PDB entry 4IDT | X-ray diffraction, 2.40 A resolution | chains A and B

== Chain A (and B) ==
Protein: Mitogen-activated protein kinase kinase kinase 14
Organism: Homo sapiens
Notes: EC 2.7.11.25; chain B of this document is another copy of the same molecule, construct and numbering; everything in this record applies to it too
UniProtKB: Q99558 (M3K14_HUMAN); residues 330-680 here = UniProt positions 330-680
Chain sequence (356 residues; row label = number of the first residue in the row):
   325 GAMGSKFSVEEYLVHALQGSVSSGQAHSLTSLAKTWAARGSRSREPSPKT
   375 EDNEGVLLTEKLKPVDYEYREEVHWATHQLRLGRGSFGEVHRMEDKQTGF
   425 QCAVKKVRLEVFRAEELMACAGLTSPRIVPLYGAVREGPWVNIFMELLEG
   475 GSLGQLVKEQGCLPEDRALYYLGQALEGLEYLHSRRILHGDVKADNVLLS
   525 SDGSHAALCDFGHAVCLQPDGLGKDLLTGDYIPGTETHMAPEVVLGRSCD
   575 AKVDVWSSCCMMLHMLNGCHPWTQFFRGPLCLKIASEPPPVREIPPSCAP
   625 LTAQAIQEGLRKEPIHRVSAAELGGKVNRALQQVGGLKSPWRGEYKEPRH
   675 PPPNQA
Unresolved in the structure: 325-332, 543-551, 676-680 (chain B: 325-333, 543-551, 678-680)
Differences from the reference sequence: expression tag (325-329); conflict Asp549 (Ser in Q99558)
UniProt features mapped onto this chain:
  - active site: Asp515 (Proton acceptor)
  - binding site (ATP): Leu406 to Val414, Lys429
  - modified residue: Thr559 (Phosphothreonine)
Ligand contacts: T28 (11-bromo-5,6,7,8-tetrahydropyrimido[4',5':3,4]cyclohepta[1,2-b]indol-2-amine): Leu406, Gly407, Arg408, Gly409, Val414, Ala427, Lys429, Met469, Glu470, Leu471, Leu472, Gly475, Ser476, Gln479, Asn520, Leu522, Cys533, Asp534

== How chain A and chain B interact ==
Residue-residue contacts - 43 pairs, chain A then chain B:
  Pro370(A) with Pro557(B), hydrophobic; Gly558(B); Glu560(B)
  Ser371(A) with Gly558(B), hydrogen bond (backbone-backbone); Thr559(B); Glu560(B), hydrogen bond (backbone-backbone)
  Pro372(A) with Glu560(B)
  Lys373(A) with His594(B); Thr597(B)
  Glu375(A) with Arg408(B), salt bridge
  Glu395(A) with Arg405(B), salt bridge
  Glu396(A) with Arg405(B), salt bridge
  Gln403(A) with Gln403(B); Leu404(B)
  Arg405(A) with Glu395(B), salt bridge; Glu396(B), salt bridge
  Arg408(A) with Glu375(B), salt bridge; Glu395(B), salt bridge; Lys430(B); Glu461(B), salt bridge; Trp464(B)
  Ser410(A) with Arg432(B), hydrogen bond (backbone-side chain)
  Phe411(A) with Arg432(B)
  Gly412(A) with Trp464(B)
  Glu413(A) with Glu395(B); Lys430(B), salt bridge
  Lys430(A) with Glu413(B), salt bridge
  Arg432(A) with Ser410(B), hydrogen bond (side chain-backbone); Phe411(B)
  Glu434(A) with Val435(B)
  Val435(A) with Glu434(B)
  Glu461(A) with Arg408(B), salt bridge
  Trp464(A) with Arg408(B); Gly412(B)
  Pro557(A) with Pro370(B), hydrophobic
  Gly558(A) with Pro370(B); Ser371(B), hydrogen bond (backbone-backbone)
  Thr559(A) with Ser371(B)
  Glu560(A) with Pro370(B); Ser371(B), hydrogen bond (backbone-backbone); Pro372(B)
  Thr561(A) with Lys373(B)
  His594(A) with Lys373(B), hydrogen bond
Other interface residues (no listed pair), chain A (29 interface residues in all): Thr401, Met563, Thr597
Other interface residues (no listed pair), chain B (30 interface residues in all): Arg368, Glu369, Cys605

== Overview ==
29 residues of chain A face 30 of chain B across their interface, with 7 hydrogen bonds and 11 salt bridges.
Among the polar pairs are Glu375(A)-Arg408(B), Glu395(A)-Arg405(B) and Glu396(A)-Arg405(B). Ligands of chain
A: compound T28.
Chain A and chain B are both Mitogen-activated protein kinase kinase kinase 14 (Homo sapiens); the structure,
Crystal Structure of NIK with 11-bromo-5,6,7,8-tetrahydropyrimido[4',5':3,4]cyclohepta[1,2-b]indol-2-amine
(T28), was determined by X-ray diffraction (same publication as 4IDV).
